PDB entry 7NAV | electron microscopy, 4.80 A resolution (low resolution: residue-level contacts below are approximate; hydrogen-bond / salt-bridge calls are withheld) | chains A and N of the 22 polymer chains in the assembly

# Chain A
Molecule: 16S rRNA
Organism: Escherichia coli (strain K12)
Sequence (1542 nucleotides; numbered 1 to 1542; the number before each row is that of its first residue):
     1 AAAUUGAAGA GUUUGAUCAU GGCUCAGAUU GAACGCUGGC GGCAGGCCUA ACACAUGCAA
    61 GUCGAACGGU AACAGGAAGA AGCUUGCUUC UUUGCUGACG AGUGGCGGAC GGGUGAGUAA
   121 UGUCUGGGAA ACUGCCUGAU GGAGGGGGAU AACUACUGGA AACGGUAGCU AAUACCGCAU
   181 AACGUCGCAA GACCAAAGAG GGGGACCUUC GGGCCUCUUG CCAUCGGAUG UGCCCAGAUG
   241 GGAUUAGCUA GUAGGUGGGG UAACGGCUCA CCUAGGCGAC GAUCCCUAGC UGGUCUGAGA
   301 GGAUGACCAG CCACACUGGA ACUGAGACAC GGUCCAGACU CCUACGGGAG GCAGCAGUGG
   361 GGAAUAUUGC ACAAUGGGCG CAAGCCUGAU GCAGCCAUGC CGCGUGUAUG AAGAAGGCCU
   421 UCGGGUUGUA AAGUACUUUC AGCGGGGAGG AAGGGAGUAA AGUUAAUACC UUUGCUCAUU
   481 GACGUUACCC GCAGAAGAAG CACCGGCUAA CUCCGUGCCA GCAGCCXCGG UAAUACGGAG
   541 GGUGCAAGCG UUAAUCGGAA UUACUGGGCG UAAAGCGCAC GCAGGCGGUU UGUUAAGUCA
   601 GAUGUGAAAU CCCCGGGCUC AACCUGGGAA CUGCAUCUGA UACUGGCAAG CUUGAGUCUC
   661 GUAGAGGGGG GUAGAAUUCC AGGUGUAGCG GUGAAAUGCG UAGAGAUCUG GAGGAAUACC
   721 GGUGGCGAAG GCGGCCCCCU GGACGAAGAC UGACGCUCAG GUGCGAAAGC GUGGGGAGCA
   781 AACAGGAUUA GAUACCCUGG UAGUCCACGC CGUAAACGAU GUCGACUUGG AGGUUGUGCC
   841 CUUGAGGCGU GGCUUCCGGA GCUAACGCGU UAAGUCGACC GCCUGGGGAG UACGGCCGCA
   901 AGGUUAAAAC UCAAAUGAAU UGACGGGGGC CCGCACAAGC GGUGGAGCAU GUGGUUUAAU
   961 UCGAUGXAAC GCGAAGAACC UUACCUGGUC UUGACAUCCA CGGAAGUUUU CAGAGAUGAG
  1021 AAUGUGCCUU CGGGAACCGU GAGACAGGUG CUGCAUGGCU GUCGUCAGCU CGUGUUGUGA
  1081 AAUGUUGGGU UAAGUCCCGC AACGAGCGCA ACCCUUAUCC UUUGUUGCCA GCGGUCCGGC
  1141 CGGGAACUCA AAGGAGACUG CCAGUGAUAA ACUGGAGGAA GGUGGGGAUG ACGUCAAGUC
  1201 AUCAUGGCCC UUACGACCAG GGCUACACAC GUGCUACAAU GGCGCAUACA AAGAGAAGCG
  1261 ACCUCGCGAG AGCAAGCGGA CCUCAUAAAG UGCGUCGUAG UCCGGAUUGG AGUCUGCAAC
  1321 UCGACUCCAU GAAGUCGGAA UCGCUAGUAA UCGUGGAUCA GAAUGCCACG GUGAAUACGU
  1381 UCCCGGGCCU UGUACACACC GCCCGUXACA CCAUGGGAGU GGGUUGCAAA AGAAGUAGGU
  1441 AGCUUAACCU UCGGGAGGGC GCUUACCACU UUGUGAUUCA UGACUGGGGU GAAGUCGUAA
  1501 CAAGGUAACC GUAGGGGAAC CUGCGGUUGG AUCACCUCCU UA
Not modelled in the structure: 1398-1408, 1492-1506, 1537-1542
Modified / non-standard residues: PSU (pseudouridine-5'-monophosphate) at position 516, G7M (N7-methyl-guanosine-5'-monophosphate) at position 527, 2MG (2N-methylguanosine-5'-monophosphate) at position 966, 5MC (5-methylcytidine-5'-monophosphate) at position 967, 2MG (2N-methylguanosine-5'-monophosphate) at position 1207, 4OC (4n,o2'-methylcytidine-5'-monophosphate) at position 1402, 5MC (5-methylcytidine-5'-monophosphate) at position 1407, UR3 (3-methyluridine-5'-monophoshate) at position 1498, 2MG (2N-methylguanosine-5'-monophosphate) at position 1516, MA6 (6N-dimethyladenosine-5'-monophoshate) at position 1518, MA6 (6N-dimethyladenosine-5'-monophoshate) at position 1519
Covalently attached groups: covalent link U793-MA6_1518
Ion coordination: Mg2+ site 1: G31, C48; Mg2+ site 2: C48, U114, G115; Mg2+ site 3 near A53 (its only coordinating residue here); Mg2+ site 4: C58, A59, U387; Mg2+ site 5: A109, G331; Mg2+ site 6 near G113 (its only coordinating residue here); Mg2+ site 7: A116, G117, G289; Mg2+ site 8 near U150 (its only coordinating residue here); Mg2+ site 9 near A171 (its only coordinating residue here); Mg2+ site 10 near C352 (its only coordinating residue here); Mg2+ site 11: G450, A452; Mg2+ site 12 near A547 (its only coordinating residue here); 19 more Mg2+ sites not listed
From the paper describing this entry:
  - conformationally variable residues (order/disorder transition): U1393 to A1394

# Chain N
Name: 30S ribosomal protein S14
Organism: Escherichia coli (strain K12)
UniProt: P0AG59 (RS14_ECOLI); residue numbers follow UniProt; this construct covers 1-101
Amino-acid sequence (101 residues; numbered 1 to 101; the number before each row is that of its first residue):
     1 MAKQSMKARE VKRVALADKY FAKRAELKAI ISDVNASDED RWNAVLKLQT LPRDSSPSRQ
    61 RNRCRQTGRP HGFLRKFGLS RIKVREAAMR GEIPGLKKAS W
Not modelled in the structure: 1

# Chain A / chain N interface
Pairs across the interface - 74 pairs, chain A then chain N:
  G973(A) - Arg69(N)
  G973(A) - Arg81(N)
  A974(A) - Arg69(N)
  A974(A) - His71(N)
  A974(A) - Gly72(N)
  A974(A) - Arg81(N)
  A975(A) - Gly72(N)
  G976(A) - His71(N)
  G976(A) - Gly72(N)
  A977(A) - Arg61(N)
  C979(A) - Ser58(N)
  C979(A) - Arg59(N)
  C980(A) - Arg13(N)
  C980(A) - Ser58(N)
  C980(A) - Arg59(N)
  C980(A) - Gln60(N)
  U981(A) - Met6(N)
  U981(A) - Arg13(N)
  U981(A) - Arg61(N)
  U982(A) - Met6(N)
  U982(A) - Arg63(N)
  A983(A) - Met6(N)
  A994(A) - Ser5(N)
  A994(A) - Ala8(N)
  C995(A) - Ala8(N)
  U1007(A) - Lys19(N)
  U1008(A) - Lys19(N)
  U1008(A) - Lys23(N)
  G1048(A) - Lys3(N)
  G1048(A) - Gln4(N)
  U1049(A) - Ala2(N)
  U1049(A) - Lys3(N)
  C1059(A) - Arg85(N)
  U1060(A) - Arg85(N)
  C1114(A) - Ser100(N)
  U1115(A) - Ser100(N)
  U1115(A) - Trp101(N)
  G1186(A) - Ser100(N)
  G1187(A) - Ser100(N)
  A1188(A) - Lys98(N)
  A1188(A) - Ser100(N)
  U1189(A) - Lys98(N)
  U1202(A) - Thr67(N)
  U1202(A) - Arg69(N)
  U1202(A) - Ile82(N)
  U1202(A) - Lys83(N)
  C1203(A) - Ala2(N)
  A1216(A) - Lys3(N)
  A1216(A) - Ser5(N)
  C1217(A) - Ser5(N)
  C1217(A) - Arg9(N)
  C1218(A) - Lys12(N)
  A1219(A) - Arg53(N)
  G1220(A) - Arg53(N)
  A1257(A) - Phe21(N)
  G1316(A) - Lys28(N)
  G1316(A) - Ser56(N)
  G1316(A) - Ser58(N)
  C1317(A) - Arg24(N)
  C1317(A) - Lys28(N)
  C1317(A) - Gln49(N)
  C1317(A) - Ser56(N)
  C1317(A) - Pro57(N)
  A1318(A) - Ser58(N)
  U1358(A) - Phe73(N)
  U1358(A) - Leu74(N)
  U1358(A) - Arg75(N)
  U1358(A) - Lys76(N)
  C1359(A) - Asn62(N)
  C1359(A) - Phe73(N)
  C1359(A) - Arg75(N)
  A1360(A) - Arg75(N)
  A1368(A) - Trp101(N)
  C1369(A) - Trp101(N)
Other interface residues (no listed pair), chain A (43 interface residues in all): G1047, G1050, C1113
Other interface residues (no listed pair), chain N (41 interface residues in all): Pro70, Lys97

# Overview
The interface between chain A and chain N involves 43 residues on one side and 41 on the other. The Mg2+ site
1 is built by G31(A) and C48(A). C48(A), U114(A) and G115(A) form the Mg2+ site 2. The paper reports
conformational variability at U1393(A).
Chain A is 16S rRNA and chain N is 30S ribosomal protein S14, both from Escherichia coli (strain K12); the
structure, Bacterial 30S ribosomal subunit assembly complex state D (Consensus refinement), was determined by
electron microscopy (same publication as 7AF3, 7AF5, 7AF8, 7AFA, 7AFD, 7AFH and 17 further entries).
